Entry 2PQR (X-ray diffraction, 1.88 A resolution); this record covers chains A and C.

== Chain A ==
Protein: Mitochondria fission 1 protein
From: Saccharomyces cerevisiae
Notes: fragment: cytoplasmic portion
UniProtKB: P40515 (FIS1_YEAST); numbering as in UniProt (aligned over 1-129)
Amino-acid sequence (129 residues; numbered 1 to 129; the number before each row is that of its first residue):
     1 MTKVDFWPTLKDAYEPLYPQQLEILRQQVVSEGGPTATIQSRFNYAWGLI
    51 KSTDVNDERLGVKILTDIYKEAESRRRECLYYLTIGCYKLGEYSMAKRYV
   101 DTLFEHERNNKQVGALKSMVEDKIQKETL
Disordered / not traced: 1-4, 103-129
UniProt features mapped onto this chain:
  - mutagenesis: Leu80 (L80P: In fis1-L80P; no interaction with MDV1; mitochondrial fission is blocked; DNM1 assembly at punctate structures normal as in wild-type)

== Chain C ==
Protein: WD repeat protein YKR036C
From: Saccharomyces cerevisiae
Notes: fragment: N-terminal domain
UniProtKB: P36130 (YK16_YEAST); residues 81-140 here = UniProt positions 81-140
Amino-acid sequence (64 residues; each row starts with the number of its first residue):
    77 GSHMQKGQVGIFSFQNNYADSATTFRILAHLDEQRYPLPNGAAEKNLPSL
   127 FEGFKATVSIIQQR
Disordered / not traced: 77-96, 116-119
Differences from the reference sequence: expression tag (77-80); variant Gln110 (His in P36130), Arg111 (Gly in P36130)
Reported in the primary citation:
  - mutagenesis - L126A, F130A: decreased localization
  - mutagenesis - F101A/R102A, L107A: unchanged localization

== Chain A / chain C interface ==
Pairs across the interface (59):
  Phe6(A) with Ser125(C), hydrogen bond (backbone-side chain); Phe127(C); Glu128(C)
  Trp7(A) with Phe127(C)
  Pro8(A) with Phe127(C)
  Asp12(A) with Lys131(C), salt bridge
  Gln21(A) with Ile137(C); Gln138(C), hydrogen bond
  Ile24(A) with Arg140(C)
  Leu25(A) with Thr133(C); Ile137(C), hydrophobic
  Gln40(A) with Leu126(C), hydrogen bond (side chain-backbone); Gly129(C); Phe130(C)
  Phe43(A) with Leu126(C); Phe127(C); Phe130(C), hydrophobic
  Asn44(A) with Phe130(C); Thr133(C)
  Trp47(A) with Phe127(C); Phe130(C)
  Gly48(A) with Phe130(C)
  Lys51(A) with Phe130(C)
  Arg59(A) with Ser97(C), hydrogen bond (side chain-backbone); Ala98(C); Phe101(C)
  Val62(A) with Phe101(C), hydrophobic
  Lys63(A) with Leu104(C); Ala105(C)
  Thr66(A) with Ala105(C); His106(C); Leu107(C)
  Tyr69(A) with Leu107(C), hydrophobic; Tyr112(C), hydrogen bond (side chain-backbone); Leu114(C)
  Lys70(A) with His106(C), hydrogen bond (side chain-backbone); Tyr112(C)
  Glu73(A) with Pro115(C)
  Ser74(A) with Glu120(C); Leu123(C)
  Arg75(A) with Leu123(C); Pro124(C), hydrogen bond (side chain-backbone); Ser125(C); Leu126(C)
  Arg76(A) with Tyr112(C); Pro113(C), hydrogen bond (side chain-backbone); Leu114(C)
  Arg77(A) with Leu114(C)
  Glu78(A) with Ser125(C); Leu126(C), hydrogen bond (side chain-backbone)
  Leu80(A) with Leu114(C), hydrophobic
  Tyr82(A) with Ser125(C); Leu126(C), hydrogen bond (side chain-backbone); Phe127(C), hydrogen bond (side chain-backbone)
  Leu90(A) with Phe101(C), hydrophobic
  Glu92(A) with Arg102(C), salt bridge
  Arg98(A) with Glu109(C)
  Tyr99(A) with Leu107(C)
  Thr102(A) with Glu109(C)
Interface residues without a listed pair, chain A (37 interface residues in all): Leu17, Ile39, Ile68, Leu83, Met95
Interface residues without a listed pair, chain C (28 interface residues in all): Val134
The authors on this interface:
  - residue pairs: Val62(A)-Phe101(C) (hydrophobic contact), Tyr69(A)-Leu107(C) (hydrophobic contact), Leu90(A)-Phe101(C) (hydrophobic contact), Glu92(A)-Arg102(C), Tyr99(A)-Leu107(C) (hydrophobic contact)
  - interface residues, chain C: Leu126(C), Phe127(C), Phe130(C)
  - hot spots on chain C (mutagenesis) - L126A, F127A, F130A: abolished binding to Mitochondria fission 1 protein (chain A)

== Summary ==
37 residues of chain A and 28 residues of chain C are in contact; the contacts include 11 hydrogen bonds and 2
salt bridges. Among the polar pairs are Asp12(A)-Lys131(C), Glu92(A)-Arg102(C) and Phe6(A)-Ser125(C). The
paper describes hydrophobic contacts between Val62(A) and Phe101(C), Tyr69(A) and Leu107(C) and Leu90(A) and
Phe101(C) among others; a contact between Glu92(A) and Arg102(C). From the paper: L126A, F127A and F130A of
chain C abolish binding to Mitochondria fission 1 protein (chain A); interface residues Leu126(C), Phe127(C)
and Phe130(C); 5 substitutions were tested in all.
Chain A is Mitochondria fission 1 protein and chain C is WD repeat protein YKR036C, both from Saccharomyces
cerevisiae; the structure, Crystal structure of yeast Fis1 complexed with a fragment of yeast Caf4, was
determined by X-ray diffraction, deposited together with 2PQN.
